PDB entry 4PDW | X-ray diffraction, 3.00 A resolution | chains B and C of the 4 polymer chains in the assembly

# Chain B
Name: Genome polyprotein
From: Human rhinovirus 14
Notes: EC 3.4.22.29, 3.6.1.15, 3.4.22.28, 2.7.7.48; fragment: resdiues 70-331
Reference sequence: P03303 (POLG_HRV14); residues 1-262 here correspond to UniProt positions 70-331 (UniProt number = residue number + 69)
Amino-acid sequence (262 residues; row label = number of the first residue in the row):
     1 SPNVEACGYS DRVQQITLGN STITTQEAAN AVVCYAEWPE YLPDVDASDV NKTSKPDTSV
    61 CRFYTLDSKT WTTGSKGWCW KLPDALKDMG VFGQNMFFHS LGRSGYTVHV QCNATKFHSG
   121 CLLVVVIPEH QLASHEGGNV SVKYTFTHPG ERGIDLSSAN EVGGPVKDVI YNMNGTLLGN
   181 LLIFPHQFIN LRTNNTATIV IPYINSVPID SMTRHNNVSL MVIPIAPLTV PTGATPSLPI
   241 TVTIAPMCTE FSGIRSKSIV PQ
Not modelled in the structure: 1-7
Curated features (UniProtKB/Swiss-Prot):
  - site: Gln-262 (Cleavage)

# Chain C
Name: Genome polyprotein
From: Human rhinovirus 14
Notes: EC 3.4.22.29, 3.6.1.15, 3.4.22.28, 2.7.7.48; fragment: resdiues 332-657
Reference sequence: P03303 (POLG_HRV14); residues 1-236 here correspond to UniProt positions 332-567 (UniProt number = residue number + 331)
Amino-acid sequence (236 residues; row label = number of the first residue in the row):
     1 GLPTTTLPGS GQFLTTDDRQ SPSALPNYEP TPRIHIPGKV HNLLEIIQVD TLIPMNNTHT
    61 KDEVNSYLIP LNANRQNEQV FGTNLFIGDG VFKTTLLGEI VQYYTHWSGS LRFSLMYTGP
   121 ALSSAKLILA YTPPGARGPQ DRREAMLGTH VVWDIGLQST IVMTIPWTSG VQFRYTDPDT
   181 YTSAGFLSCW YQTSLILPPE TTGQVYLLSF ISACPDFKLR LMKDTQTISQ TVALTE
Not modelled in the structure: 232-236
Curated features (UniProtKB/Swiss-Prot):
  - region: Ala-233 to Glu-236 (Amphipathic alpha-helix)
Small-molecule neighbours: 2XK (4-[(4,5-dimethoxy-2-nitrophenyl)acetyl]benzonitrile): Ala-24, Leu-25, Leu-221

# Interface between chain B and chain C
Residue-residue contacts (65; chain B residue first):
  Arg-12(B) / Leu-157(C)
  Tyr-35(B) / Gly-38(C)
  Glu-37(B) / His-35(C)  salt bridge
  Glu-37(B) / Pro-37(C)
  Asp-46(B) / Arg-33(C)
  Asp-46(B) / Ile-34(C)
  Asp-46(B) / His-35(C)  hydrogen bond (side chain-backbone)
  Lys-116(B) / Pro-120(C)
  Lys-116(B) / Ala-121(C)  hydrogen bond (backbone-backbone)
  Lys-116(B) / Leu-122(C)  hydrogen bond (backbone-backbone)
  Phe-117(B) / Pro-120(C)
  Phe-117(B) / Leu-122(C)  hydrophobic
  Phe-117(B) / Pro-199(C)
  Phe-117(B) / Thr-201(C)
  His-118(B) / Pro-120(C)
  Ser-119(B) / Thr-118(C)
  Ser-119(B) / Pro-120(C)
  Cys-121(B) / Thr-118(C)
  Ile-170(B) / Glu-63(C)
  Ile-170(B) / Val-64(C)
  Tyr-171(B) / Asp-62(C)  hydrogen bond
  Leu-177(B) / Tyr-67(C)
  Leu-177(B) / Thr-94(C)
  Leu-178(B) / Val-64(C)  hydrophobic
  Gly-179(B) / Thr-51(C)
  Gly-179(B) / Leu-52(C)  hydrogen bond (backbone-backbone)
  Gly-179(B) / Tyr-67(C)  hydrogen bond (backbone-side chain)
  Asn-180(B) / Thr-51(C)
  Asn-180(B) / Thr-94(C)  hydrogen bond (side chain-backbone)
  Asn-180(B) / Thr-95(C)
  Asn-180(B) / Leu-96(C)  hydrogen bond (side chain-backbone)
  Leu-182(B) / Val-49(C)
  Leu-182(B) / Asp-50(C)
  Leu-182(B) / Thr-51(C)
  Leu-182(B) / Leu-52(C)  hydrophobic
  Leu-182(B) / Phe-210(C)  hydrophobic
  Ile-183(B) / Val-49(C)  hydrophobic
  Ile-183(B) / Leu-96(C)  hydrophobic
  Phe-188(B) / Phe-210(C)  hydrophobic
  Asn-190(B) / Met-116(C)
  Asn-190(B) / Tyr-117(C)  hydrogen bond (side chain-backbone)
  Asn-190(B) / Thr-118(C)
  Arg-192(B) / Tyr-117(C)
  Arg-192(B) / Thr-118(C)
  Arg-192(B) / Gly-119(C)  hydrogen bond (side chain-backbone)
  Arg-192(B) / Ala-121(C)
  Arg-192(B) / Ile-155(C)
  Arg-192(B) / Gly-156(C)  hydrogen bond (side chain-backbone)
  Arg-192(B) / Ser-159(C)
  Thr-193(B) / Ser-159(C)
  Tyr-203(B) / Pro-37(C)
  Ile-204(B) / Pro-37(C)  hydrophobic
  Asn-205(B) / Ile-36(C)
  Ser-206(B) / Ile-34(C)
  Val-207(B) / Ile-34(C)
  Pro-208(B) / Ile-34(C)
  Ile-225(B) / Val-64(C)
  Ile-225(B) / Leu-68(C)
  Ala-226(B) / Leu-68(C)  hydrophobic
  Ala-226(B) / Thr-118(C)
  Pro-227(B) / Leu-68(C)
  Pro-227(B) / Tyr-206(C)  hydrophobic
  Pro-231(B) / Glu-200(C)
  Thr-232(B) / Glu-200(C)  hydrogen bond (backbone-backbone)
  Thr-232(B) / Thr-202(C)
Interface residues without a listed pair, chain B (36 interface residues in all): Gly-120, Pro-202, Pro-224, Thr-229
Interface residues without a listed pair, chain C (40 interface residues in all): Ile-46, Pro-198, Gly-203, Gln-204, Leu-208

# Overview
Chain B and chain C form an interface of 36 and 40 residues respectively; the contacts include 12 hydrogen
bonds and 1 salt bridge. Polar pairs include Glu-37(B)/His-35(C), Asp-46(B)/His-35(C) and
Tyr-171(B)/Asp-62(C). Chain C binds compound 2XK.
Chain B is Genome polyprotein and chain C is Genome polyprotein, both from Human rhinovirus 14; the structure,
A benzonitrile analogue inhibits rhinovirus replication, was determined by X-ray diffraction.
